6E5U - chains A and U of the 8 polymer chains in the assembly; structure by X-ray diffraction, 3.80 A resolution.

Chain A:
Name: Nuclear RNA export factor 1
Organism: Homo sapiens
UniProt: Q9UBU9 (NXF1_HUMAN); residues 116-619 here = UniProt positions 116-619
Chain sequence (508 residues; each row starts with the number of its first residue):
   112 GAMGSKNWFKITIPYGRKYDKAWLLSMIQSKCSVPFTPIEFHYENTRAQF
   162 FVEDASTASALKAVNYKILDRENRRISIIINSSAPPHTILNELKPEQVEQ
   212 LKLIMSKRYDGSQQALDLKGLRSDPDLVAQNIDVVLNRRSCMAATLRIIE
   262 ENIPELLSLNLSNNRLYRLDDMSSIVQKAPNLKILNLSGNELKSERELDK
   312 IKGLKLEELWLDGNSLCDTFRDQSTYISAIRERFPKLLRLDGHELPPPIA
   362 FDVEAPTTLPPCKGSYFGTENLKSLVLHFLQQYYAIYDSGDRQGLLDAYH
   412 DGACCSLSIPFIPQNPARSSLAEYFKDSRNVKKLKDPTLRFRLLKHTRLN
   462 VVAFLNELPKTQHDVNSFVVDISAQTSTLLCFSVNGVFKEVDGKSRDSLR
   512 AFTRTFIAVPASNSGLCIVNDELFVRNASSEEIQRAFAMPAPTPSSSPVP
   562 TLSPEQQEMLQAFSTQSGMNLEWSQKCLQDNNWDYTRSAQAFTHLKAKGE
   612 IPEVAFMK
Disordered / not traced: 112-204, 424-429, 550-619
Sequence notes: expression tag (112-115)

Chain U:
Name: Non-structural protein 1
Organism: Influenza A virus
UniProt: I7CAR2 (I7CAR2_9INFA); aligned to UniProt positions 73-225 over residues 78-230 (the alignment contains insertions or deletions, so no single offset holds)
Chain sequence (153 residues; each row starts with the number of its first residue):
    78 SDEAFKMPASRYLTDMTIEEMSRDWFMLMPKQKVAGPLCVRMDQAIMDKN
   128 IILKANFSVIFDRLETLTLLRAFTEEGAIVGEISPLPSLPGHTNEDVKNA
   178 IGVLIGGLEWNDNTVRVSETLQRFAWRSSNENGGPPLTPTQKRKMAGTIR
   228 SEV
Disordered / not traced: 78-87, 203-230
Sequence notes: engineered mutation P85 (Leu in I7CAR2)
Reported in the primary citation:
  - mutagenesis - F103A/F138A: decreased localization to poly(A) RNA
  - mutagenesis - F103A/F138A: decreased binding to NXF1 NXT1

How chain A and chain U interact:
Residue-residue contacts (7):
  K213(A) with I137(U); F138(U); R140(U)
  S217(A) with I137(U); F138(U), hydrogen bond (side chain-backbone)
  Y220(A) with F138(U), hydrophobic
  N263(A) with F138(U)
Interface residues without a listed pair, chain A (7 interface residues in all): M216, K218, I264
Interface residues without a listed pair, chain U (4 interface residues in all): R88
From the paper, about this interface:
  - specific contacts: K213(A)-F138(U), M216(A)-F138(U), Y220(A)-F138(U), N263(A)-F138(U), I264(A)-F138(U)
  - interface residues, chain U: F138(U)
  - hot spots on chain U (mutagenesis) - F103A: decreased binding to Nuclear RNA export factor 1 (chain A)
  - hot spots on chain U (mutagenesis) - F138A: decreased binding to NXF1 NXT1

Summary:
Chain A and chain U form an interface of 7 and 4 residues respectively; the contacts include 1 hydrogen bond.
The hydrogen-bonded pair is S217(A)-F138(U). The paper describes contacts between K213(A) and F138(U), M216(A)
and F138(U) and Y220(A) and F138(U) among others. The paper reports that F103A/F138A and F138A of chain U
reduce binding to NXF1 NXT1; the interface residue F138(U).
Chain A is Nuclear RNA export factor 1 (Homo sapiens) and chain U is Non-structural protein 1 (Influenza A
virus); the structure, Crystal structure of the mRNA export receptor NXF1/NXT1 in complex with influenza virus
NS1 protein, was determined by X-ray diffraction.
